PDB entry 4LFB | X-ray diffraction, 3.01 A resolution | chains A and E of the 21 polymer chains in the assembly

[Chain A]
Molecule: 16S rRNA
From: Thermus thermophilus
Sequence (1522 nucleotides; numbered 0 to 1544 plus 19 insertion-coded residues; 42 numbers in that range are skipped by the numbering (no residue carries them; nothing is unmodelled there); the number before each row is that of its first residue; a row labelled like 190A-190L holds insertion residues (190A, then the next letters in order); numbering starts at 0):
     0 UUUGUUGGAGAGUUUGAUCCUGGCUCAGGGUGAACGCUGGCGGCGUGCCU
    50 AAGACAUGCAAGUCGUGCGGG
    73 CCGCGGGGUUUU
    88 ACUCCG
    95 UGGUC
   101 AGCGGCGGACGGGUGAGUAACGCGUGGGU
  129A G
   130 ACCUACCCGGAAGAGGGGGACAACCCGGGGAAACUCGGGCUAAUCCCCCA
   180 UGUGGACCCGC
190A-190L CCCUUGGGGUGU
   191 GUCCAAAGGGCUUU
   216 GCCCGCUUCCGGAUGGGCCCGCGUCCCAUCAGCUAGUUGGUGGGGUAAUG
   266 GCCCACCAAGGCGACGACGGGUAGCCGGUCUGAGAGGAUGGCCGGCCACA
   316 GGGGCACUGAGACACGGGCCCCACUCCUACGGGAGGCAGCAGUUAGGAAU
   366 CUUCCGCAAUGGGCGCAAGCCUGACGGAGCGACGCCGCUUGGAGGAAGAA
   416 GCCCUUCGGGGUGUAAACUCCUGAA
   442 CCCGGGACGAAACCCCCGACGA
   474 GGGGACUGACGGUACCGGG
   494 GUAAUAGCGCCGGCCAACUCCGUGCCAGCAGCCGCGGUAAUACGGAGGGC
   544 GCGAGCGUUACCCGGAUUCACUGGGCGUAAAGGGCGUGUAGGCGGCCUGG
   594 GGCGUCCCAUGUGAAAGACCACGGCUCAACCGUGGGGGAGCGUGGGAUAC
   644 GCUCAGGCUAGACGGUGGGAGAGGGUGGUGGAAUUCCCGGAGUAGCGGUG
   694 AAAUGCGCAGAUACCGGGAGGAACGCCGAUGGCGAAGGCAGCCACCUGGU
   744 CCACCCGUGACGCUGAGGCGCGAAAGCGUGGGGAGCAAACCGGAUUAGAU
   794 ACCCGGGUAGUCCACGCCCUAAACGAUGCGCGCUAGGUCUCUGGGUCU
   848 CCUGGGGGCCGAAGCUAACGCGUUAAGCGCGCCGCCUGGGGAGUACGGCC
   898 GCAAGGCUGAAACUCAAAGGAAUUGACGGGGGCCCGCACAAGCGGUGGAG
   948 CAUGUGGUUUAAUUCGAAGXAACGCGAAGAACCUUACCAGGCCUUGACAU
   998 GCUAGG
 1003A G
  1004 AACCCGGGUGAAAGCCUGGGGUGCCCC
1030A-1030D GCGA
  1031 GGGGAGCCCUAGCACAGGUGCUGCAUGGCCGUCGUCAGCUCGUGCCGUGA
  1081 GGUGUUGGGUUAAGUCCCGCAACGAGCGCAACCCCCGCCGUUAGUUGCCA
  1131 GCGGUUCGGCCGGGCACUCUAACGGGACUGCCCGCGAAA
  1171 GCGGGAGGAAGGAGGGGACGACGUCUGGUCAGCAUGGCCCUUACGGCCUG
  1221 GGCGACACACGUGCUACAAUGCCCACUACAAAGCGAUGCCACCCGGCAAC
  1271 GGGGAGCUAAUCGCAAAAAGGUGGGCCCAGUUCGGAUUGGGGUCUGCAAC
  1321 CCGACCCCAUGAAGCCGGAAUCGCUAGUAAUCGCGGAUCAG
 1361A C
  1362 CAUGCCGCGGUGAAUACGUUCCCGGGCCUUGUACACACXGCCXGUXACGC
  1412 CAUGGGAGCGGGCUCUACCCGAAGUCGCCGGG
  1446 AGCCUACGGG
  1459 CAGGCGCCGAGGGUAGGGCCCGUGACUGGGGCGAAGUCGUAACAAGGUAG
  1509 CUGUACCGGAAGGUGCGGCUGGAUCCACUCCUUUCU
Unresolved in the structure: 0-4, 1534-1538
Differences from the reference sequence: conflict C1534 (A2157 in M26923.1), A1535 (C2158 in M26923.1)
Modified positions: PSU (pseudouridine-5'-monophosphate) at position 516, 7MG (7N-methyl-8-hydroguanosine-5'-monophosphate) at position 527, M2G (N2-dimethylguanosine-5'-monophosphate) at position 966, 5MC (5-methylcytidine-5'-monophosphate) at position 967, 2MG (2N-methylguanosine-5'-monophosphate) at position 1207, 5MC (5-methylcytidine-5'-monophosphate) at position 1400, 4OC (4n,o2'-methylcytidine-5'-monophosphate) at position 1402, 5MC (5-methylcytidine-5'-monophosphate) at position 1404, 5MC (5-methylcytidine-5'-monophosphate) at position 1407, UR3 (3-methyluridine-5'-monophoshate) at position 1498, MA6 (6N-dimethyladenosine-5'-monophoshate) at position 1518, MA6 (6N-dimethyladenosine-5'-monophoshate) at position 1519, PSU (pseudouridine-5'-monophosphate) at position 1540, PSU (pseudouridine-5'-monophosphate) at position 1541
Ion coordination: Mg2+ site 1 near G9 (its only coordinating residue here); Mg2+ site 2: U12, G22; Mg2+ site 3: U12, C526, A914; K+ site 1 near U14 (its only coordinating residue here); Mg2+ site 4 near G21 (its only coordinating residue here); Mg2+ site 5 near G29 (its only coordinating residue here); Mg2+ site 6: G46, G394 (together with neomycin); Mg2+ site 7 near C48 (its only coordinating residue here); Mg2+ site 8 near A53 (its only coordinating residue here); Mg2+ site 9: G61, U62, G105; Mg2+ site 10: G70, U98; Mg2+ site 11 near U83 (its only coordinating residue here); 86 more Mg2+ sites not listed; 8 more K+ sites not listed
Small-molecule neighbours:
  - neomycin (NMY), molecule 1: U45, G46, G112, G113, C307, C308, G309, C355, A356, A389, C390, G391, G392, A393
  - neomycin (NMY), molecule 2: C58, A59, G371, C372, C386, U387, G388
  - neomycin (NMY), molecule 3: G1405, U1406, 5MC_1407, A1408, C1409, G1489, C1490, G1491, A1492, A1493, G1494, U1495, C1496

[Chain E]
Name: ribosomal protein S5
From: Thermus thermophilus
UniProt: Q5SHQ5 (RS5_THET8); numbering as in UniProt (aligned over 1-162)
Amino-acid sequence (162 residues; each row starts with the number of its first residue):
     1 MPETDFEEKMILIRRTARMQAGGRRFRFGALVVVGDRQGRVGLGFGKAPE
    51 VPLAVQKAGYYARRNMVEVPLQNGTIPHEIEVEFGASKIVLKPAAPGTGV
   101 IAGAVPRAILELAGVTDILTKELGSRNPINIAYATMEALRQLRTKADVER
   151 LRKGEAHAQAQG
Unresolved in the structure: 1-4, 156-162

[Chain A / chain E interface]
Residue-residue contacts (80; chain A residue first):
  U5(A) with Ala95(E), base contact
  G6(A) with Ala94(E), base contact; Ala95(E), hydrogen bond to the base; Thr98(E), hydrogen bond to the base; Leu119(E), base contact
  G7(A) with Lys92(E), hydrogen bond to the base; Thr120(E), hydrogen bond to the sugar; Lys121(E), base contact
  A8(A) with Ile101(E), phosphate contact; Ala102(E), hydrogen bond to the sugar; Gly103(E), sugar contact; Arg107(E), base contact; Thr120(E), sugar contact
  G9(A) with Lys121(E), salt bridge to the phosphate; Glu122(E), hydrogen bond to the phosphate; Arg126(E), base contact
  A10(A) with Arg126(E), salt bridge to the phosphate
  G15(A) with Ala17(E), hydrogen bond to the base; Arg18(E), base contact; Met19(E), base contact; Arg24(E), hydrogen bond to the sugar
  A16(A) with Thr16(E), sugar contact; Ala17(E), hydrogen bond to the sugar
  U17(A) with Arg14(E), phosphate contact
  C18(A) with Arg14(E), salt bridge to the phosphate; Asn127(E), hydrogen bond to the phosphate; Asn130(E), phosphate contact
  C19(A) with Ala86(E), phosphate contact; Ser125(E), hydrogen bond to the phosphate; Asn127(E), hydrogen bond to the phosphate; Asn130(E), hydrogen bond to the phosphate
  U20(A) with Ala86(E), phosphate contact
  G558(A) with Lys121(E), phosphate contact
  A559(A) with Lys121(E), salt bridge to the phosphate; Arg126(E), salt bridge to the phosphate
  U560(A) with Leu123(E), sugar contact
  A864(A) with Gly85(E), phosphate contact
  U921(A) with Arg18(E), sugar contact; Met19(E), hydrogen bond to the sugar
  G922(A) with Met19(E), sugar contact; Gln20(E), sugar contact; Ala21(E), phosphate contact
  A923(A) with Ala21(E), phosphate contact
  C1069(A) with Gln20(E), hydrogen bond to the phosphate; Arg25(E), hydrogen bond to the phosphate
  U1070(A) with Arg18(E), salt bridge to the phosphate; Gln20(E), phosphate contact; Arg25(E), salt bridge to the phosphate
  C1071(A) with Arg18(E), salt bridge to the phosphate; Arg27(E), salt bridge to the phosphate
  G1072(A) with Pro49(E), phosphate contact; Lys57(E), salt bridge to the phosphate
  U1073(A) with Lys57(E), salt bridge to the phosphate
  G1074(A) with Tyr60(E), phosphate contact; Tyr61(E), hydrogen bond to the phosphate
  G1077(A) with Lys47(E), hydrogen bond to the base
  U1078(A) with Phe84(E), sugar contact; Ile129(E), sugar contact; Asn130(E), hydrogen bond to the sugar; Tyr133(E), sugar contact
  G1079(A) with Arg14(E), hydrogen bond to the phosphate; Tyr133(E), hydrogen bond to the phosphate
  A1080(A) with Arg14(E), salt bridge to the phosphate; Thr16(E), hydrogen bond to the phosphate; Phe45(E), phosphate contact; Lys47(E), phosphate contact
  G1081(A) with Thr16(E), hydrogen bond to the phosphate; Ala17(E), phosphate contact; Arg18(E), phosphate contact; Arg27(E), salt bridge to the phosphate
  C1192(A) with Gln20(E), base contact; Arg25(E), hydrogen bond to the base
  G1193(A) with Gly22(E), sugar contact; Arg25(E), sugar contact
  U1194(A) with Gly22(E), sugar contact
  A1396(A) with Met19(E), base contact
  C1397(A) with Arg24(E), salt bridge to the phosphate
  A1398(A) with Gln20(E), base contact; Gly22(E), base contact; Gly23(E), base contact
Interface residues without a listed pair, chain A (37 interface residues in all): G1082
Interface residues without a listed pair, chain E (43 interface residues in all): Arg15, Ser87, Pro93

[Summary]
The interface between chain A and chain E involves 37 residues on one side and 43 on the other, with 24
hydrogen bonds and 14 salt bridges. Polar pairs include G6(A)-Ala95(E), G6(A)-Thr98(E) and G7(A)-Lys92(E).
Bound to chain A: 3 copies of neomycin.
Chain A is 16S rRNA and chain E is ribosomal protein S5, both from Thermus thermophilus; the structure,
Crystal Structure of 30S ribosomal subunit from Thermus thermophilus, was determined by X-ray diffraction.
